Entry 8E76 (electron microscopy, 2.51 A resolution); this record covers chains A and C of the 4 polymer chains in the assembly.

# Chain A (and C)
Molecule: NADP-dependent malic enzyme, mitochondrial
Organism: Homo sapiens
Notes: EC 1.1.1.40; chain C of this document is another copy of the same molecule, construct and numbering; everything in this record applies to it too
UniProt: Q16798 (MAON_HUMAN); residues -47 to 556 here correspond to UniProt positions 1-604 (UniProt number = residue number + 48)
Chain sequence (604 residues; row label = number of the first residue in the row; numbers below 1 keep their minus sign (Met-47 is residue -47)):
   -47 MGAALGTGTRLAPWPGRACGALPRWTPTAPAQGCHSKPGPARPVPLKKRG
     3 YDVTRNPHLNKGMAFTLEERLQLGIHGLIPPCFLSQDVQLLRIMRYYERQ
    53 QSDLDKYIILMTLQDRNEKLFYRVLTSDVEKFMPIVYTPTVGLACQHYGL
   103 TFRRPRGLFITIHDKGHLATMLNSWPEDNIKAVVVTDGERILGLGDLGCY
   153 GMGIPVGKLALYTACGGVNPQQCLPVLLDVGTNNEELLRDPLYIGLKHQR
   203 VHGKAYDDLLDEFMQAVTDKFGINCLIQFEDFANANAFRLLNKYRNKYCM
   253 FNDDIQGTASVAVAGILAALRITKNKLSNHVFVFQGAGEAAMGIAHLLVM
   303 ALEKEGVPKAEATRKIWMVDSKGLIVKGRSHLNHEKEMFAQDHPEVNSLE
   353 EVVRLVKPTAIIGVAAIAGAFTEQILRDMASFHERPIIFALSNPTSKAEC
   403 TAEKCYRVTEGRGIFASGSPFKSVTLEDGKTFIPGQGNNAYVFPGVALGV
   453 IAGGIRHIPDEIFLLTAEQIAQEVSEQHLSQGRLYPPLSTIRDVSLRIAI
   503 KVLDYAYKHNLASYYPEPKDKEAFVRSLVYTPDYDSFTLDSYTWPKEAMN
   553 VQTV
Unresolved in the structure: -47 to 0, 326-359, 368-383
UniProt features mapped onto this chain:
  - active site: Tyr89 (Proton donor), Lys160 (Proton acceptor)
  - binding site (NAD(+)): Arg142, Asp256, Asn395
  - binding site (a divalent metal cation): Glu232, Asp233, Asp256
  - site: Asp256 (Important for activity)
  - modified residue: Ser323 (Phosphoserine)

# How chain A and chain C interact
Pairs across the interface (30):
  Thr113(A) - Trp546(C)
  His115(A) - Tyr544(C)
  His115(A) - Trp546(C)  hydrogen bond (backbone-side chain)
  His115(A) - Pro547(C)
  His115(A) - Ala550(C)
  Asp116(A) - Tyr544(C)  hydrogen bond
  Asp116(A) - Trp546(C)  hydrogen bond
  His119(A) - Asp542(C)  salt bridge
  His119(A) - Tyr544(C)
  Leu198(A) - Trp546(C)  hydrophobic
  Lys199(A) - Gln554(C)  hydrogen bond
  Ile225(A) - Tyr517(C)
  Arg458(A) - Ser515(C)
  Arg458(A) - Tyr517(C)
  His459(A) - Tyr517(C)
  Ser515(A) - Arg458(C)
  Tyr517(A) - Ile225(C)
  Tyr517(A) - Arg458(C)
  Tyr517(A) - His459(C)
  Asp542(A) - His119(C)  salt bridge
  Tyr544(A) - His115(C)
  Tyr544(A) - Asp116(C)  hydrogen bond
  Tyr544(A) - His119(C)
  Trp546(A) - Thr113(C)
  Trp546(A) - His115(C)  hydrogen bond (side chain-backbone)
  Trp546(A) - Asp116(C)  hydrogen bond
  Trp546(A) - Leu198(C)  hydrophobic
  Pro547(A) - His115(C)
  Ala550(A) - His115(C)
  Gln554(A) - Lys199(C)  hydrogen bond
Other interface residues (no listed pair), chain A (20 interface residues in all): Met123, Pro193, Pro518
Other interface residues (no listed pair), chain C (20 interface residues in all): Met123, Pro193, Pro518

# Summary
Chain A and chain C each contribute 20 residues to their interface, with 8 hydrogen bonds and 2 salt bridges.
Polar pairs include His119(A)-Asp542(C), His115(A)-Trp546(C) and Asp116(A)-Tyr544(C).
Chain A and chain C are both NADP-dependent malic enzyme, mitochondrial (Homo sapiens); the structure, Cryo-EM
structure of Apo form ME3, was determined by electron microscopy (same publication as 8E78, 8E8O, 8EYN and
8EYO).
